Entry 8SXH (electron microscopy, 3.94 A resolution); this record covers chains J and K of the 12 polymer chains in the assembly.

== Chain J ==
Molecule: Carboxyl-terminal protease
From: Pseudomonas aeruginosa
UniProt: A0A072ZJB8 (A0A072ZJB8_PSEAI); residues 38-436 here = UniProt positions 38-436
Chain sequence (403 residues; row label = number of the first residue in the row):
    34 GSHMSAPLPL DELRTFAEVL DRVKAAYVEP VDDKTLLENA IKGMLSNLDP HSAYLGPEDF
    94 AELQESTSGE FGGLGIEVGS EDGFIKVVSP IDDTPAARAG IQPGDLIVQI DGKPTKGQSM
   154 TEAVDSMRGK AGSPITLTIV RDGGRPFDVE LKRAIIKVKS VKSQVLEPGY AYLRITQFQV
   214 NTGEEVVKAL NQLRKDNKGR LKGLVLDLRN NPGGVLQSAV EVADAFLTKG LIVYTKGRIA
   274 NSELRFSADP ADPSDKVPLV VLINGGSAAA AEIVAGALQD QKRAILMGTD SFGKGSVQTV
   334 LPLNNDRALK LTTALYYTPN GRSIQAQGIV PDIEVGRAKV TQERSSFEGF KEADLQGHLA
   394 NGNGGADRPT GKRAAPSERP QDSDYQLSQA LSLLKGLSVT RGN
Disordered / not traced: 34-37
Differences from the reference sequence: expression tag (34-37); engineered mutation Ala302 (Ser in A0A072ZJB8)
Reported in the primary citation:
  - mutagenesis - E385A, L388A: decreased catalytic activity
  - mutagenesis - F383A, L388M, N394A: unchanged catalytic activity

== Chain K ==
Molecule: TPR repeat-containing protein PA4667
From: Pseudomonas aeruginosa
UniProt: P42810 (Y4667_PSEAE); residues 31-575 here correspond to UniProt positions 46-590 (UniProt number = residue number + 15)
Chain sequence (545 residues; each row starts with the number of its first residue):
    31 MEDTAVETKA KPEKYGSFSE DSLYSLLVAE LAGQRNRFDI ALSNYVVQAQ KTRDPGVSER
    91 AFRIAEYLGA DQEALDTSLL WARSAPDNLD AQRAAAIQLA RAGRYEESMV YMEKVLNGQG
   151 DTHFDFLALS AAETDPDTRA GLLQSFDHLL KKYPNNGQLL FGKALLLQQD GRPDEALTLL
   211 EDNSASRHEV APLLLRSRLL QSMKRSDEAL PLLKAGIKEH PDDKRVRLAY ARLLVEQNRL
   271 DDAKAEFAGL VQQFPDDDDL RFSLALVCLE AQAWDEARIY LEELVERDSH VDAAHFNLGR
   331 LAEEQKDTAR ALDEYAQVGP GNDFLPAQLR QTDVLLKAGR VDEAAQRLDK ARSEQPDYAI
   391 QLYLIEAEAL SNNDQQEKAW QAIQEGLKQY PEDLNLLYTR SMLAEKRNDL AQMEKDLRFV
   451 IAREPDNAMA LNALGYTLAD RTTRYGEARE LILKAHKLNP DDPAILDSMG WINYRQGKLA
   511 DAERYLRQAL QRYPDHEVAA HLGEVLWAQG RQGDARAIWR EYLDKQPDSD VLRRTIKRLT
   571 GAETP
Disordered / not traced: 31-43, 152-575
Differences from the reference sequence: conflict Met31 (Val46 in P42810)
Reported in the primary citation:
  - mutagenesis - L57A, V87A: unchanged catalytic activity
  - mutagenesis - L57K, V87K: abolished catalytic activity

== Interface between chain J and chain K ==
Pairs across the interface (28):
  Ala39(J) with Lys44(K); Tyr45(K); Gly46(K)
  Pro40(J) with Lys44(K); Tyr45(K); Gly46(K), hydrogen bond (backbone-backbone); Asp84(K)
  Leu41(J) with Gly46(K); Ser47(K); Phe48(K), hydrophobic; Asp84(K), hydrogen bond (backbone-side chain)
  Pro42(J) with Gly46(K); Phe48(K)
  Leu43(J) with Phe48(K); Leu56(K), hydrophobic; Tyr75(K), hydrophobic; Val87(K), hydrophobic
  Leu46(J) with Leu53(K), hydrophobic; Leu56(K); Leu57(K), hydrophobic; Glu60(K)
  Arg47(J) with Glu60(K); Arg90(K)
  Ala50(J) with Glu60(K); Gln64(K), hydrogen bond (backbone-side chain)
  Glu51(J) with Gln64(K)
  Asp54(J) with Gln64(K)
  Lys57(J) with Arg65(K)
Other interface residues (no listed pair), chain J (13 interface residues in all): Phe49, Asp66

== In short ==
The interface between chain J and chain K involves 13 residues on one side and 15 on the other, with 3
hydrogen bonds. Among the polar pairs are Leu41(J)-Asp84(K), Ala50(J)-Gln64(K) and Pro40(J)-Gly46(K). The
paper reports that E385A and L388A of chain J reduce catalytic activity; L57K and V87K of chain K abolish
catalytic activity; 9 substitutions were tested in all.
Here chain J is Carboxyl-terminal protease and chain K is TPR repeat-containing protein PA4667, both from
Pseudomonas aeruginosa. Entry 8SXH (Structure of the C-terminal protease CtpA-LbcA complex of Pseudomonas
aeruginosa) was determined by electron microscopy (same publication as 8SXE, 8SXF and 8SXG).
